PDB entry 3WSV | X-ray diffraction, 2.38 A resolution | chains A and B of the 4 polymer chains in the assembly

== Chain A (and B) ==
Name: L-lactate dehydrogenase
Source organism: Enterococcus mundtii
Notes: EC 1.1.1.27; chain B of this document is another copy of the same molecule, construct and numbering; everything in this record applies to it too
Amino-acid sequence (322 residues; each row starts with the number of its first residue):
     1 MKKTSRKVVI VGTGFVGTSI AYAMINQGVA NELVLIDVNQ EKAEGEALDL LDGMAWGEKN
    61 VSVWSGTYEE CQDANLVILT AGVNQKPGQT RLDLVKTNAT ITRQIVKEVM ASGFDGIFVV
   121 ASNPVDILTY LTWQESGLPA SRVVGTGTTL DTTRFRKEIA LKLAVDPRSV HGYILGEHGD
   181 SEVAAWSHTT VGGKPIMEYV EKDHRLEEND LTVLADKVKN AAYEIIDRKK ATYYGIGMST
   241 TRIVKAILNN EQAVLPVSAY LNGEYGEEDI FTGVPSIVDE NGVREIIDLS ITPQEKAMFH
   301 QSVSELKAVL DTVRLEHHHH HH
Unresolved in the structure: 46-50, 318-322 (chain B: 1-2, 320-322)

== Interface between chain A and chain B ==
Pairs across the interface - 51 pairs, chain A then chain B:
  F15(A) - K229(B)
  T18(A) - D227(B)
  T18(A) - K229(B)
  Y22(A) - D227(B)
  Y22(A) - K229(B)
  Y22(A) - K230(B)
  Y22(A) - Y233(B)  hydrophobic
  A23(A) - Y233(B)
  N26(A) - Y233(B)
  G53(A) - K230(B)  hydrogen bond (backbone-side chain)
  A55(A) - L161(B)  hydrophobic
  W56(A) - K157(B)
  W56(A) - K230(B)
  W56(A) - Y233(B)  hydrophobic
  W56(A) - Y234(B)  hydrophobic
  G57(A) - K157(B)  hydrogen bond (backbone-side chain)
  L150(A) - D52(B)
  L150(A) - W56(B)
  T153(A) - A55(B)
  T153(A) - W56(B)
  R154(A) - L48(B)
  R154(A) - D52(B)  salt bridge
  K157(A) - A55(B)
  K157(A) - N60(B)  hydrogen bond
  E158(A) - L51(B)
  R168(A) - E58(B)  salt bridge
  A221(A) - L48(B)
  E224(A) - E46(B)
  I225(A) - E46(B)
  I226(A) - E46(B)  hydrogen bond (backbone-side chain)
  K229(A) - R228(B)
  K230(A) - F15(B)
  K230(A) - E44(B)  salt bridge
  K230(A) - R228(B)  hydrogen bond (backbone-side chain)
  A231(A) - D49(B)
  A231(A) - R228(B)
  T232(A) - Y22(B)
  T232(A) - D49(B)  hydrogen bond (backbone-side chain)
  T232(A) - R228(B)
  T232(A) - K229(B)
  Y234(A) - N26(B)  hydrogen bond
  Y234(A) - D52(B)
  Y234(A) - G53(B)
  Y234(A) - W56(B)  hydrophobic
  Y234(A) - T232(B)
  Y234(A) - Y233(B)
  G235(A) - D52(B)
  M238(A) - W56(B)  hydrophobic
  M238(A) - Y233(B)  hydrogen bond
  S239(A) - W56(B)
  R242(A) - W56(B)
Other interface residues (no listed pair), chain A (37 interface residues in all): S19, K59, T149, L161, V165, D166, P167, D227, Y233
Other interface residues (no listed pair), chain B (26 interface residues in all): G45, M54, R168

== Summary ==
Chain A and chain B form an interface of 37 and 26 residues respectively; the contacts include 8 hydrogen
bonds and 3 salt bridges. Among the polar pairs are R154(A)-D52(B), R168(A)-E58(B) and K230(A)-E44(B).
Chain A and chain B are both L-lactate dehydrogenase (Enterococcus mundtii); the structure, Crystal structure
of minor L-lactate dehydrogenase from Enterococcus mundtii in the ligands-unbound form, was determined by
X-ray diffraction together with 3WSW from the same study.
